Entry 5NMO (X-ray diffraction, 1.90 A resolution); this record covers chains A and B.

[Chain A]
Molecule: Chromosome partition protein Smc
From: Bacillus subtilis (strain 168)
UniProt: P51834 (SMC_BACSU); residue numbers follow UniProt; this construct covers 188-253, 922-1011
Amino-acid sequence (167 residues; numbered 184 to 1011; 661 numbers in that range are skipped by the numbering (no residue carries them; nothing is unmodelled there); the number before each row is that of its first residue):
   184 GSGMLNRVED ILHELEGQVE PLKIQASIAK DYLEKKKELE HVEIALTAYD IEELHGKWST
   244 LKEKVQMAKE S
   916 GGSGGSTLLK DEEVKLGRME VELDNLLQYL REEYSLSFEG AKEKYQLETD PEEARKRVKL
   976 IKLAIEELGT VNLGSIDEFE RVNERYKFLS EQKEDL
Unresolved in the structure: 916-920
Differences from the reference sequence: expression tag (184-187); linker (254, 916-921)

[Chain B]
Molecule: Chromosome partition protein Smc
From: Bacillus subtilis (strain 168)
UniProt: P51834 (SMC_BACSU); numbering as in UniProt; present here: 188-253, 922-1011
Amino-acid sequence (167 residues; each row starts with the number of its first residue; note: 661 numbers in that range are skipped by the numbering (no residue carries them; nothing is unmodelled there)):
   184 GSGMLNRVED ILHELEGQVE PLKIQASIAK DYLEKKKELE HVEIALTAYD IEELHGKWST
   244 LKEKVQMAKE SGGS
   919 GGSTLLKDEE VKLGRMEVEL DNLLQYLREE YSLSFEGAKE KYQLETDPEE ARKRVKLIKL
   979 AIEELGTVNL GSIDEFERVN ERYKFLSEQK EDL
Unresolved in the structure: 184-201, 999-1011
Differences from the reference sequence: expression tag (184-187); linker (254-257, 919-921)

[Chain A / chain B interface]
Contacting residue pairs (34):
  Y215(A) with E981(B), hydrogen bond
  L216(A) with L978(B), hydrophobic
  E223(A) with K974(B), salt bridge
  H238(A) with V929(B); G932(B); R933(B), hydrogen bond (side chain-backbone)
  W241(A) with V936(B), hydrophobic
  E246(A) with K925(B), salt bridge
  L938(A) with V936(B), hydrophobic
  D939(A) with N940(B), hydrogen bond; Q943(B)
  L942(A) with V936(B), hydrophobic; N940(B)
  Q943(A) with N940(B), hydrogen bond; Q943(B), hydrogen bond
  R946(A) with L229(B); T230(B); D233(B), salt bridge; L941(B); Y944(B)
  E947(A) with K977(B)
  E948(A) with K977(B), hydrogen bond (backbone-side chain)
  S950(A) with E226(B); R970(B), hydrogen bond (backbone-side chain); V973(B)
  S952(A) with E937(B)
  F953(A) with R933(B); E937(B), hydrogen bond (backbone-side chain)
  E954(A) with K240(B), salt bridge
  K959(A) with E967(B), salt bridge
  L988(A) with E981(B); E982(B)
  G989(A) with E982(B)
  D992(A) with E982(B)
Other interface residues (no listed pair), chain A (25 interface residues in all): I234, E235, Y949, L951
Other interface residues (no listed pair), chain B (24 interface residues in all): E948

[Overview]
25 residues of chain A face 24 of chain B across their interface; the contacts include 8 hydrogen bonds and 5
salt bridges. Among the polar pairs are E223(A)-K974(B), E246(A)-K925(B) and R946(A)-D233(B).
Chain A and chain B are both Chromosome partition protein Smc (Bacillus subtilis (strain 168)); the structure,
Structure of the Bacillus subtilis Smc Joint domain, was determined by X-ray diffraction, deposited together
with 5XNS, 5NNV, 5XEI, 5XG2 and 5XG3.
